PDB entry 8JSP | electron microscopy, 3.65 A resolution | chains A and E of the 5 polymer chains in the assembly

Chain A:
Protein: Guanine nucleotide-binding protein G(i) subunit alpha-1
Source organism: Homo sapiens
UniProt: P63096 (GNAI1_HUMAN); numbering as in UniProt (aligned over 4-354)
Sequence (351 residues; numbered 4 to 354; the number before each row is that of its first residue):
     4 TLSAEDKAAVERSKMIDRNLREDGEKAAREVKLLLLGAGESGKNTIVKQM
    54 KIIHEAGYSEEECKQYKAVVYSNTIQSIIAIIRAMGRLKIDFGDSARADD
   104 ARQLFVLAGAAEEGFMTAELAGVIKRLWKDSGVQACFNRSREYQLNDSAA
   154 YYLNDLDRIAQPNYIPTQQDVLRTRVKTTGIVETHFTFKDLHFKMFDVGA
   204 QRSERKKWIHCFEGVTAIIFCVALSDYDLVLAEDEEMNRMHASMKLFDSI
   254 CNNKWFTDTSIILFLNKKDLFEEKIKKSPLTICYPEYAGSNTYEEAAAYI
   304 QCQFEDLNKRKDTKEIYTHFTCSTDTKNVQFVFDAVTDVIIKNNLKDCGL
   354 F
Disordered / not traced: 56-181, 233-241
Differences from the reference sequence: engineered mutation Asn47 (Ser in P63096), Ala203 (Gly in P63096), Ala245 (Glu in P63096), Ser326 (Ala in P63096)
Curated features (UniProtKB/Swiss-Prot):
  - region: Lys35 to Lys46, Thr48 (G1 motif), Asp173 to Thr181 (G2 motif), Phe196 to Gly202, Gln204, Arg205 (G3 motif), Ile265 to Asp272 (G4 motif), Thr324, Cys325, Thr327 to Thr329 (G5 motif)
  - binding site (GTP): Glu43 to Lys46, Thr48, Ser151, Leu175 to Thr181, Asp200 to Gly202, Gln204, Asn269 to Asp272
  - binding site (Mg(2+)): Thr181
  - modified residue: Arg178 (ADP-ribosylarginine), Gln204 (Deamidated glutamine), Cys351 (ADP-ribosylcysteine)

Chain E:
Protein: ScFv16
Source organism: Mus musculus
Notes: antibody fragment or engineered binder
Sequence (250 residues; each row starts with the number of its first residue):
     2 VQLVESGGGLVQPGGSRKLSCSASGFAFSSFGMHWVRQAPEKGLEWVAYI
    52 SSGSGTIYYADTVKGRFTISRDDPKNTLFLQMTSLRSEDTAMYYCVRSIY
   102 YYGSSPFDFWGQGTTLTVSSGGGGSGGGGSGGGSSDIVMTQATSSVPVTP
   152 GESVSISCRSSKSLLHSNGNTYLYWFLQRPGQSPQLLIYRMSNLASGVPD
   202 RFSGSGSGTAFTLTISRLEAEDVGVYYCMQHLEYPLTFGAGTKLELKAAA
Disordered / not traced: 119-137, 248-251
Disulfide bonds: Cys22-Cys96, Cys159-Cys229

Chain A / chain E interface:
Contacting residue pairs (21; chain A residue first):
  Thr4(A) - His167(E)  hydrogen bond (backbone-side chain)
  Leu5(A) - Glu234(E)
  Ser6(A) - His167(E)  hydrogen bond
  Ser6(A) - Tyr173(E)
  Ser6(A) - Leu233(E)  hydrogen bond (side chain-backbone)
  Ala7(A) - His232(E)
  Ala7(A) - Tyr235(E)  hydrophobic
  Glu8(A) - Tyr173(E)
  Glu8(A) - Tyr175(E)  hydrogen bond
  Glu8(A) - His232(E)  salt bridge
  Lys10(A) - Tyr59(E)
  Ala11(A) - Tyr50(E)
  Ala11(A) - Tyr101(E)  hydrophobic
  Ala12(A) - Tyr101(E)
  Glu14(A) - Ser52(E)
  Glu14(A) - Gly56(E)
  Glu14(A) - Thr57(E)  hydrogen bond
  Arg15(A) - Ser31(E)  hydrogen bond (side chain-backbone)
  Arg15(A) - Ile100(E)
  Met18(A) - Ser53(E)
  Met18(A) - Gly56(E)
Also at the interface, not in a pair above, chain A (12 interface residues in all): Asp9
Also at the interface, not in a pair above, chain E (19 interface residues in all): Gly54, Tyr102, Asn169

In short:
The interface between chain A and chain E involves 12 residues on one side and 19 on the other, with 6
hydrogen bonds and 1 salt bridge. Among the polar pairs are Glu8(A)-His232(E), Thr4(A)-His167(E) and
Ser6(A)-His167(E).
Here chain A is Guanine nucleotide-binding protein G(i) subunit alpha-1 (Homo sapiens) and chain E is ScFv16
(Mus musculus). Entry 8JSP (Ulotaront(SEP-363856)-bound Serotonin 1A (5-HT1A) receptor-Gi complex) was
determined by electron microscopy.
